PDB entry 1AGC | X-ray diffraction, 2.10 A resolution | chains A and B of the 3 polymer chains in the assembly

== Chain A ==
Name: B*0801
Source organism: Homo sapiens
Notes: fragment: extracellular
UniProtKB: P30460 (1B08_HUMAN); residues 1-276 here correspond to UniProt positions 25-300 (UniProt number = residue number + 24)
Amino-acid sequence (276 residues; each row starts with the number of its first residue):
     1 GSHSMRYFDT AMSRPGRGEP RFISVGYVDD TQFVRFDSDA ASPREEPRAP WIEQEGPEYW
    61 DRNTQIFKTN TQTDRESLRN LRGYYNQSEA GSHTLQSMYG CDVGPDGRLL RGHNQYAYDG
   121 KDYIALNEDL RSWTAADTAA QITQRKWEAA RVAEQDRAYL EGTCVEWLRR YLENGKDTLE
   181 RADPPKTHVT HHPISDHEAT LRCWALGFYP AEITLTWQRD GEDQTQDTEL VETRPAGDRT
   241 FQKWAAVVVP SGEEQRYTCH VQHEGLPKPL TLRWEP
Cystine bridges: C101-C164, C203-C259

== Chain B ==
Name: Beta-2 microglobulin
Source organism: Homo sapiens
Notes: fragment: extracellular
UniProtKB: P61769 (B2MG_HUMAN); residues 1-99 here correspond to UniProt positions 21-119 (UniProt number = residue number + 20)
Amino-acid sequence (99 residues; each row starts with the number of its first residue):
     1 IQRTPKIQVY SRHPAENGKS NFLNCYVSGF HPSDIEVDLL KNGERIEKVE HSDLSFSKDW
    61 SFYLLYYTEF TPTEKDEYAC RVNHVTLSQP KIVKWDRDM
Cystine bridges: C25-C80
UniProt features mapped onto this chain:
  - modified residue: Q2 (Pyrrolidone carboxylic acid)
  - glycosylation: I1 (N-linked (Glc) (glycation) isoleucine), K19 (N-linked (Glc) (glycation) lysine), K41 (N-linked (Glc) (glycation) lysine), K48 (N-linked (Glc) (glycation) lysine), K58 (N-linked (Glc) (glycation) lysine), K91 (N-linked (Glc) (glycation) lysine), K94 (N-linked (Glc) (glycation) lysine)

== How chain A and chain B interact ==
Contacting residue pairs - 57 pairs, chain A then chain B:
  F8(A) - S55(B)
  F8(A) - F56(B)
  D9(A) - F56(B)
  T10(A) - F56(B)
  T10(A) - F62(B)
  M12(A) - S33(B)
  M12(A) - D34(B)
  V25(A) - D53(B)
  V25(A) - L54(B)
  V25(A) - S55(B)
  Y27(A) - S55(B)
  Y27(A) - Y63(B)  hydrogen bond
  Q32(A) - D53(B)
  R35(A) - D53(B)  salt bridge
  R48(A) - D53(B)  salt bridge
  Q96(A) - H31(B)  hydrogen bond
  Q96(A) - F56(B)
  Q96(A) - W60(B)  hydrogen bond (side chain-backbone)
  Q96(A) - F62(B)
  S97(A) - F56(B)
  S97(A) - W60(B)
  M98(A) - F56(B)  hydrophobic
  M98(A) - K58(B)
  M98(A) - W60(B)  hydrophobic
  Q115(A) - W60(B)
  Y116(A) - W60(B)
  A117(A) - W60(B)
  D119(A) - I1(B)  hydrogen bond (backbone-backbone)
  D119(A) - H31(B)
  G120(A) - H31(B)
  D122(A) - W60(B)  hydrogen bond
  H192(A) - D98(B)  salt bridge
  R202(A) - D98(B)  hydrogen bond (side chain-backbone)
  R202(A) - M99(B)
  W204(A) - D98(B)
  W204(A) - M99(B)
  V231(A) - Q8(B)
  E232(A) - K6(B)  salt bridge
  E232(A) - Q8(B)  hydrogen bond (backbone-side chain)
  E232(A) - Y26(B)  hydrogen bond
  E232(A) - S28(B)  hydrogen bond
  T233(A) - Y26(B)
  R234(A) - Q8(B)  hydrogen bond
  R234(A) - Y10(B)
  R234(A) - Y26(B)
  R234(A) - M99(B)  hydrogen bond (side chain-backbone)
  P235(A) - Y10(B)  hydrogen bond (backbone-side chain)
  P235(A) - N24(B)
  P235(A) - Y26(B)
  P235(A) - L65(B)  hydrophobic
  A236(A) - R12(B)  hydrogen bond (backbone-side chain)
  A236(A) - N24(B)  hydrogen bond (backbone-side chain)
  G237(A) - R12(B)
  Q242(A) - Y10(B)
  Q242(A) - S11(B)  hydrogen bond (side chain-backbone)
  Q242(A) - R12(B)  hydrogen bond (side chain-backbone)
  W244(A) - M99(B)  hydrogen bond (side chain-backbone)
Other interface residues (no listed pair), chain A (36 interface residues in all): R17, R21, I23, T94, K121, D238
Other interface residues (no listed pair), chain B (26 interface residues in all): H13, P32, S57

== Summary ==
The interface between chain A and chain B involves 36 residues on one side and 26 on the other; the contacts
include 17 hydrogen bonds and 4 salt bridges. Among the polar pairs are R35(A)-D53(B), R48(A)-D53(B) and
H192(A)-D98(B).
Here chain A is B*0801 and chain B is Beta-2 microglobulin, both from Homo sapiens. Entry 1AGC (Antagonist
HIV-1 gag peptides induce structural changes in HLA B8-HIV-1 gag peptide (GGKKKYQL-7Q mutation)) was
determined by X-ray diffraction, deposited together with 1AGB, 1AGD, 1AGE and 1AGF.
